3UFJ - chains A and C of the 4 polymer chains in the assembly; structure by X-ray diffraction, 2.97 A resolution.

Chain A:
Protein: G/T mismatch-specific thymine DNA glycosylase
Source organism: Homo sapiens
Notes: EC 3.2.2.29; fragment: Core domain
UniProtKB: Q13569 (TDG_HUMAN); residues 111-308 here = UniProt positions 111-308
Sequence (204 residues; row label = number of the first residue in the row):
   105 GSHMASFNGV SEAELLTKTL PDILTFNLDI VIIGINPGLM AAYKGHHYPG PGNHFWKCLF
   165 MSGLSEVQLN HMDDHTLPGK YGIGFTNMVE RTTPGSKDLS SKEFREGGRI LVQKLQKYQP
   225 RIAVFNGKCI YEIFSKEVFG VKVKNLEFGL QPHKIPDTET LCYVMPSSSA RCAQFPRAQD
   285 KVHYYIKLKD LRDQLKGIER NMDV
Not modelled in the structure: 105-119, 305-308
Construct notes: expression tag (105-110)
Swiss-Prot annotation at these positions:
  - cross-link: Lys248 (Glycyl lysine isopeptide (Lys-Gly) (interchain with G-Cter in SUMO2))
  - mutagenesis: Asn140 (N140A: Loss of DNA glycosylase activity but still able to bind DNA), Ala145 (A145G: Increased DNA glycosylase activity on G/T mispairs), His151 (H151A/Q: Increased DNA glycosylase activity on G/T mispairs), Asn191 (N191A: Reduced DNA glycosylase activity on G/T and G/U mispairs), Thr197 (T197A: Reduced DNA glycosylase activity on G/T mispairs), Arg281 (R281A: Restores the DNA-binding ability of the sumoylated form)
Reported in the primary citation:
  - catalytic residues: Asn140, Thr197
  - contacts within the chain: Pro125-His151 (hydrogen bond), Asn140-Thr197, Thr197-Gly199
  - mutagenesis - T197A (32-fold): decreased catalytic activity on G T substrate
  - binding site for the 23-nt DNA strand: Ile139, Asn140, Tyr152, Asn191
  - mutagenesis - N191A: decreased catalytic activity on G U
  - mutagenesis - N191A (15-fold): decreased catalytic activity on G T
  - mutagenesis - H151A: increased catalytic activity on G U
  - mutagenesis - A145G (13-fold), A145G/H151Q (56-fold), H151A (13-fold), H151Q: increased catalytic activity on G T
  - specificity-determining residues: Ala145
  - mutagenesis - A145G: unchanged catalytic activity on G U
  - mutagenesis - A145G (38-fold), A145G/H151Q (100-fold), H151A (34-fold): increased catalytic activity on A T
  - mutagenesis - A145G: unchanged binding to undamaged DNA
  - mutagenesis - H151A: decreased binding to undamaged DNA

Chain C:
Molecule: 23-nt DNA strand
Sequence (23 nucleotides; each row starts with the number of its first residue):
     1 CAGCTCTGTA CGTGAGCAGT GGA

Chain A / chain C interface:
Residue-residue contacts (8):
  Gly154(A) - DG16(C)  phosphate contact
  Pro155(A) - DA15(C)  phosphate contact
  Pro155(A) - DG16(C)  phosphate contact
  Ala274(A) - DG12(C)  base contact
  Arg275(A) - DG12(C)  base contact
  Cys276(A) - DG12(C)  base contact
  Pro280(A) - DG12(C)  base contact
  Pro280(A) - DT13(C)  phosphate contact
Interface residues without a listed pair, chain A (8 interface residues in all): Gly156, Ala277
Interface residues without a listed pair, chain C (6 interface residues in all): DC11, DG14

Summary:
The interface between chain A and chain C involves 8 residues on one side and 6 on the other. UniProt lists 6
mutagenesis sites on chain A. The paper reports catalytic residues Asn140(A) and Thr197(A); A145G, A145G/H151Q
and H151A of chain A, among others, increase catalytic activity on G T; 6 substitutions were tested in all.
Chain A is G/T mismatch-specific thymine DNA glycosylase (Homo sapiens) and chain C is a 23-nt DNA strand; the
structure, Human Thymine DNA Glycosylase Bound to Substrate Analog 2'-fluoro-2'-deoxyuridine, was determined
by X-ray diffraction.
